PDB entry 8XAP | X-ray diffraction, 1.70 A resolution | chain A

== Chain A ==
Name: DNA binding protein alba-1
From: Sulfolobus acidocaldarius DSM 639
UniProtKB: Q4J974 (Q4J974_SULAC); residue numbers follow UniProt; this construct covers 1-90
Sequence (90 residues; row label = number of the first residue in the row):
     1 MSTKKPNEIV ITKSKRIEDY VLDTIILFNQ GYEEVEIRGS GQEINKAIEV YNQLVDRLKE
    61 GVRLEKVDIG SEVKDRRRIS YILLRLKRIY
Disordered / not traced: 1-4, 73-77
Reported in the primary citation:
  - self-association interface (contacts with another copy of this molecule); pairs are residue here / residue on that copy: R57-D23 (salt bridge), L22, E49, N52
  - contacts within the chain: K5-E8, K15-D23 (salt bridge), R16-E18 (salt bridge), E34-R85, E36-R85 (salt bridge), R38-E72 (salt bridge), K66-D68 (salt bridge)

== Summary ==
The paper reports a self-association interface involving L22, E49 and N52 among others; contacts within the
chain involving K5, E8 and K15 among others.
Chain A is DNA binding protein alba-1 (Sulfolobus acidocaldarius DSM 639); the structure, Thermostable and
acid-tolerant DNA-binding protein, was determined by X-ray diffraction (same publication as 8XAO and 8XAQ).
